Entry 4BHU (X-ray diffraction, 1.91 A resolution); this record covers chains B and D of the 10 polymer chains in the assembly.

[Chain B (and D)]
Protein: Uncharacterized protein yuab
Organism: Bacillus subtilis SUBSP. subtilis
Notes: chain D of this document is another copy of the same molecule, construct and numbering; everything in this record applies to it too
UniProtKB: P71014 (YUAB_BACSU); residue numbers follow UniProt; this construct covers 48-172
Chain sequence (130 residues; numbered 43 to 172; the number before each row is that of its first residue):
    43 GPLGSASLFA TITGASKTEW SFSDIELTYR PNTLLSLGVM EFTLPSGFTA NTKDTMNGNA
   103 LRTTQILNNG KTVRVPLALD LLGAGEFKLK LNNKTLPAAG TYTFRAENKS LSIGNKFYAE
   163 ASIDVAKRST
Disordered / not traced: 172
Sequence notes: expression tag (43-47); engineered mutation Mse98 (Leu in P71014)
Modified / non-standard residues: Lys59, Lys130, Lys158 (n-dimethyl-lysine; MLY); Mse82, Mse98 (selenomethionine; parent Met)
UniProt features mapped onto this chain:
  - mutagenesis: Leu76 (L76D: Partial loss of morphological complexity. Biofilm retains nonwetting, hydrophobic nature; L76K: Forms flat, unwrinkled biofilm. Biofilm retains nonwetting, hydrophobic nature), Leu77 (L77D/K: Forms flat, unwrinkled biofilm. Loss of colony hydrophobicity), Leu79 (L79D/K: Forms flat, unwrinkled biofilm. Loss of colony hydrophobicity)

[Interface between chain B and chain D]
Residue-residue contacts - 21 pairs, chain B then chain D:
  Gly43(B) with Ala126(D)
  Leu76(B) with Ala126(D), hydrophobic
  Leu77(B) with Leu121(D)
  Arg147(B) with Asn101(D), hydrogen bond
  Glu149(B) with Asn101(D), hydrogen bond
  Ser152(B) with Leu119(D)
  Leu153(B) with Leu119(D), hydrogen bond (backbone-backbone); Ala120(D); Leu121(D)
  Ser154(B) with Leu121(D)
  Ile155(B) with Leu121(D); Asp122(D); Leu123(D); Ala126(D); Gly127(D)
  Gly156(B) with Asn99(D), hydrogen bond (backbone-side chain)
  Asn157(B) with Asn99(D)
  Lys158(B) with Asn99(D)
  Phe159(B) with Asn99(D)
  Tyr160(B) with Gly100(D), hydrogen bond (side chain-backbone); Asn101(D)
Other interface residues (no listed pair), chain D (12 interface residues in all): Leu79, Glu128

[Overview]
14 residues of chain B face 12 of chain D across their interface; the contacts include 5 hydrogen bonds. Polar
pairs include Arg147(B)-Asn101(D), Glu149(B)-Asn101(D) and Gly156(B)-Asn99(D). Curated annotation (UniProt)
lists 3 mutagenesis sites on chain B.
Both chains are Uncharacterized protein yuab (Bacillus subtilis SUBSP. subtilis). Entry 4BHU (Crystal
structure of BslA - A bacterial hydrophobin) was determined by X-ray diffraction.
